3HC9 - chain A; structure by X-ray diffraction, 2.00 A resolution.

== Chain A ==
Name: Myoglobin
From: Equus caballus
UniProtKB: P68082 (MYG_HORSE); residues 1-153 here correspond to UniProt positions 2-154 (UniProt number = residue number + 1)
Sequence (153 residues; numbered 1 to 153; the number before each row is that of its first residue):
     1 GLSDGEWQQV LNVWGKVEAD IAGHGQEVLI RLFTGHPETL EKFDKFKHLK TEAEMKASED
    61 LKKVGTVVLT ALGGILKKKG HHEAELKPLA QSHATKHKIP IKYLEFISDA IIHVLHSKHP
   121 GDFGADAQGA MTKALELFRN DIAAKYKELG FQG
Construct notes: engineered mutation Val64 (His65 in P68082)
Metal / ion sites: heme Fe near His93 (its only coordinating residue here)
Small-molecule neighbours: heme (HEM): Leu32, Thr39, Lys42, Phe43, Lys45, Val64, Val67, Val68, Ala71, Leu72, Pro88, Leu89, Ser92, His93, His97, Ile99, Tyr103, Leu104, Ile107, Ile111, Phe138
Swiss-Prot annotation at these positions:
  - binding site (heme b): His93
  - modified residue: Ser3 (Phosphoserine)

== In short ==
Chain A binds heme. UniProt lists heme b-binding residue His93.
Chain A is Myoglobin (Equus caballus); the structure, Ferric Horse Heart Myoglobin; H64V mutant, was
determined by X-ray diffraction together with 3HEN, 3HEO and 3HEP from the same study.
